PDB entry 7FHT | X-ray diffraction, 2.68 A resolution | chain A

Chain A:
Name: Dual specificity tyrosine-phosphorylation-regulated kinase 1A
Source organism: Homo sapiens
Notes: EC 2.7.12.1
UniProt: Q13627 (DYR1A_HUMAN); numbering as in UniProt (aligned over 127-485)
Sequence (361 residues; each row starts with the number of its first residue):
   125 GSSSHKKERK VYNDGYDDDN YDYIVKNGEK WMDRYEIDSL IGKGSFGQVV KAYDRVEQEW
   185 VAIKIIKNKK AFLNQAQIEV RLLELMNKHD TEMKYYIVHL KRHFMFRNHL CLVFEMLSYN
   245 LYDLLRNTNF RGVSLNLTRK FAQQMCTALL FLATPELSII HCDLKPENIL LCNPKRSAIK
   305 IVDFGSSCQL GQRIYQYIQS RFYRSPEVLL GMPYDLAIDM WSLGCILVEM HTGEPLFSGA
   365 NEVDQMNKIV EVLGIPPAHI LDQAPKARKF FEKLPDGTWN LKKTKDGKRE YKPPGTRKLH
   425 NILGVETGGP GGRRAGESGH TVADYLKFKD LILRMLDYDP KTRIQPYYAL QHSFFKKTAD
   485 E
Unresolved in the structure: 125-133, 409-413, 482-485
Sequence notes: expression tag (125-126)
Modified residues: Tyr-321 (O-phosphotyrosine; PTR)
Residues lining bound ligands: 4WD ((5Z)-5-[(3-ethynyl-4-methoxy-phenyl)methylidene]-2-sulfanylidene-1,3-thiazolidin-4-one): Ile-165, Phe-170, Val-173, Ala-186, Lys-188, Glu-203, Val-222, Phe-238, Glu-239, Met-240, Leu-241, Ser-242, Leu-294, Val-306, Asp-307
UniProt features mapped onto this chain:
  - active site: Asp-287 (Proton acceptor)
  - binding site (ATP): Ile-165 to Val-173, Lys-188, Phe-238 to Leu-241
  - modified residue: Tyr-140 (Phosphotyrosine), Tyr-145 (Phosphotyrosine), Tyr-159 (Phosphotyrosine), Tyr-177 (Phosphotyrosine), Tyr-219 (Phosphotyrosine), Ser-310 (Phosphoserine), Tyr-319 (Phosphotyrosine), Tyr-321 (Phosphotyrosine), Thr-402 (Phosphothreonine), Tyr-449 (Phosphotyrosine)
  - mutagenesis: Lys-188 (K188R: Abolished protein kinase activity), Tyr-321 (Y321F: Mildly reduces kinase activity. Does not abolish autophosphorylation on tyrosine residues)

Overview:
Chain A binds compound 4WD. From UniProt: active-site residue Asp-287, 14 ATP-binding residues and 2
mutagenesis sites.
Chain A is Dual specificity tyrosine-phosphorylation-regulated kinase 1A (Homo sapiens); the structure,
Crystal structure of DYRK1A in complex with RD0448, was determined by X-ray diffraction together with 7FHS
from the same study.
